2HG5 - chains B and C of the 3 polymer chains in the assembly; structure by X-ray diffraction, 2.75 A resolution.

# Chain B
Name: Fab light chain
Source organism: Mus musculus
Notes: antibody fragment or engineered binder
Sequence (212 residues; row label = number of the first residue in the row):
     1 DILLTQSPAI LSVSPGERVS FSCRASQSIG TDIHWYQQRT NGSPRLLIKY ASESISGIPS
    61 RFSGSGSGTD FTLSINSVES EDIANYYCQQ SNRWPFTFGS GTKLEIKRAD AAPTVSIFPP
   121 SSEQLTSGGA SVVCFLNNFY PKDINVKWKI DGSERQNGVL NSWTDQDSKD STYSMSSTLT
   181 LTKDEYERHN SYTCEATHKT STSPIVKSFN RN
Disulfides: Cys-23/Cys-88, Cys-134/Cys-194

# Chain C
Name: Kcsa channel
Sequence (101 residues; each row starts with the number of its first residue):
    22 SALHWRAAGA ATVLLVIVLL AGSYLAVLAE RGAPGAQLIT YPRALWWACE TATTVGYXDL
    82 YPVTLWGRLV AVVVMVAGIT SFGLVTAALA TWFVGREQER R
Modified positions: GOA (glycolic acid) at position 79
Ion coordination: Cs+ site 1: Thr-75, Val-76; Cs+ site 2 near Thr-75 (its only coordinating residue here); Cs+ site 3: Gly-77, Tyr-78
Residues lining bound ligands: B3H ((2S)-2-(butyryloxy)-3-hydroxypropyl nonanoate): Pro-63, Arg-64, Leu-66, Trp-67, Val-84, Leu-86, Arg-89, Leu-90, Val-93

# Interface between chain B and chain C
Residue-residue contacts - 16 pairs, chain B then chain C:
  Asp-32(B) / Arg-64(C)  salt bridge
  Ser-91(B) / Ile-60(C)
  Asn-92(B) / Gln-58(C)
  Asn-92(B) / Ile-60(C)
  Arg-93(B) / Gly-56(C)  hydrogen bond (side chain-backbone)
  Arg-93(B) / Ala-57(C)
  Arg-93(B) / Gln-58(C)
  Arg-93(B) / Ile-60(C)
  Trp-94(B) / Arg-52(C)
  Trp-94(B) / Gly-53(C)
  Trp-94(B) / Ala-54(C)
  Trp-94(B) / Pro-55(C)
  Trp-94(B) / Gly-56(C)  hydrogen bond (backbone-backbone)
  Trp-94(B) / Ala-57(C)  hydrogen bond (backbone-backbone)
  Trp-94(B) / Ile-60(C)
  Phe-96(B) / Ile-60(C)  hydrophobic
Other interface residues (no listed pair), chain B (8 interface residues in all): Asp-1, Tyr-50

# Summary
8 residues of chain B face 9 of chain C across their interface, with 3 hydrogen bonds and 1 salt bridge. Polar
contacts include Asp-32(B)/Arg-64(C), Arg-93(B)/Gly-56(C) and Trp-94(B)/Gly-56(C). Bound to chain C: compound
B3H. The Cs+ site 1 is built by Thr-75(C) and Val-76(C).
Here chain B is Fab light chain (Mus musculus) and chain C is Kcsa channel. Entry 2HG5 (Cs+ complex of a K
channel with an amide to ester substitution in the selectivity filter) was determined by X-ray diffraction
(same publication as 2H8P and 2HFE).
